PDB entry 5S56 | X-ray diffraction, 2.25 A resolution | chains C and E of the 6 polymer chains in the assembly

Chain C:
Name: Tubulin alpha-1B chain
Organism: Bos taurus
UniProtKB: P81947 (TBA1B_BOVIN); numbering as in UniProt (aligned over 1-451)
Amino-acid sequence (451 residues; numbered 1 to 451; the number before each row is that of its first residue):
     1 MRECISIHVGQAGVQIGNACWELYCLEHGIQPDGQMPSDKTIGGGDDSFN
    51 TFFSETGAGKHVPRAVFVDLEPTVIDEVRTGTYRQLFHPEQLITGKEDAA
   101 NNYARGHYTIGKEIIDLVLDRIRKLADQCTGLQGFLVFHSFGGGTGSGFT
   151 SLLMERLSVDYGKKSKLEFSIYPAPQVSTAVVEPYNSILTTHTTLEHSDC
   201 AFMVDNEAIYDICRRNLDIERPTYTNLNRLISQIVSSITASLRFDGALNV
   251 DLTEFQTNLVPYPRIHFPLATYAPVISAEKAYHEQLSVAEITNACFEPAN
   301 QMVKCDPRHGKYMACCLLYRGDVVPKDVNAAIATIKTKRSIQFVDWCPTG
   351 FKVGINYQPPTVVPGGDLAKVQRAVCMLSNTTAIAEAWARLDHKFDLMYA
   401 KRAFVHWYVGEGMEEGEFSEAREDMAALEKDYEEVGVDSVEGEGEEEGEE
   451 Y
Disordered / not traced: 441-451
Metal / ion sites: Ca2+: Asp-39, Thr-41, Gly-44, Glu-55
Ligand contacts:
  - GTP: Gly-10, Gln-11, Ala-12, Gln-15, Ile-16, Asp-69, Glu-71, Asp-98, Ala-99, Ala-100, Asn-101, Ser-140, Gly-142, Gly-143, Gly-144, Thr-145, Gly-146, Ile-171, Pro-173, Val-177, Ser-178, Thr-179, Glu-183, Asn-206, Tyr-224, Leu-227, Asn-228, Ile-231
  - N-benzyl-1-(4-fluorophenyl)methanamine (O3G): Leu-248, Val-250, Pro-325, Val-353, Gly-354, Ile-355

Chain E:
Name: Stathmin-4
Organism: Rattus norvegicus
UniProtKB: P63043 (STMN4_RAT); residues 5-145 here correspond to UniProt positions 49-189 (UniProt number = residue number + 44)
Amino-acid sequence (143 residues; numbered 3 to 145; the number before each row is that of its first residue):
     3 MADMEVIELNKCTSGQSFEVILKPPSFDGVPEFNASLPRRRDPSLEEIQK
    53 KLEAAEERRKYQEAELLKHLAEKREHEREVIQKAIEENNNFIKMAKEKLA
   103 QKMESNKENREAHLAAMLERLQEKDKHAEEVRKNKELKEEASR
Disordered / not traced: 3-5, 29-43, 144-145
Sequence notes: initiating methionine (3); expression tag (4)
Swiss-Prot annotation at these positions:
  - modified residue: Ser-46 (Phosphoserine)

Interface between chain C and chain E:
Residue-residue contacts (32):
  His-107(C) with Lys-104(E); Met-105(E)
  Tyr-108(C) with Lys-104(E); Met-105(E), hydrophobic; Asn-108(E)
  Thr-109(C) with Arg-112(E)
  Lys-112(C) with Met-105(E)
  Glu-155(C) with Leu-101(E); Lys-104(E), salt bridge
  Arg-156(C) with Leu-101(E)
  Ser-158(C) with Phe-93(E); Ile-94(E)
  Val-159(C) with Ile-94(E); Ala-97(E), hydrophobic; Lys-98(E)
  Gly-162(C) with Asn-90(E); Ile-94(E)
  Lys-163(C) with Asn-90(E), hydrogen bond (backbone-side chain)
  Thr-193(C) with Lys-104(E)
  Glu-196(C) with Phe-93(E)
  His-197(C) with Phe-93(E); Ala-97(E)
  Val-409(C) with His-115(E), hydrogen bond (backbone-side chain)
  Gly-410(C) with Arg-112(E)
  Glu-411(C) with Asn-108(E), hydrogen bond (backbone-side chain); Arg-112(E), salt bridge
  Gly-412(C) with Asn-108(E), hydrogen bond (backbone-side chain); Asn-111(E), hydrogen bond (backbone-side chain); Arg-112(E)
  Met-413(C) with Asn-108(E)
  Glu-414(C) with Ser-107(E), hydrogen bond; Asn-111(E), hydrogen bond
Also at the interface, not in a pair above, chain C (21 interface residues in all): Leu-152, Glu-417
Also at the interface, not in a pair above, chain E (15 interface residues in all): Glu-89, Lys-100

Overview:
The interface between chain C and chain E involves 21 residues on one side and 15 on the other, with 7
hydrogen bonds and 2 salt bridges. Among the polar pairs are Glu-155(C)/Lys-104(E), Glu-411(C)/Arg-112(E) and
Lys-163(C)/Asn-90(E). Bound to chain C: N-benzyl-1-(4-fluorophenyl)methanamine and GTP.
Chain C is Tubulin alpha-1B chain (Bos taurus) and chain E is Stathmin-4 (Rattus norvegicus); the structure,
Tubulin-Z2856434783-complex, was determined by X-ray diffraction (same publication as 5S4L, 5S4M, 5S4N, 5S4O,
5S4P, 5S4Q and 52 further entries).
